5IUK - chains A and C of the 3 polymer chains in the assembly; structure by X-ray diffraction, 2.90 A resolution.

[Chain A]
Protein: Sensor histidine kinase DesK
From: Bacillus subtilis
Notes: EC 2.7.13.3; fragment: Fragment: entire cytoplasmic region
UniProt: O34757 (DESK_BACSU); residues 154-370 here = UniProt positions 154-370
Amino-acid sequence (218 residues; row label = number of the first residue in the row):
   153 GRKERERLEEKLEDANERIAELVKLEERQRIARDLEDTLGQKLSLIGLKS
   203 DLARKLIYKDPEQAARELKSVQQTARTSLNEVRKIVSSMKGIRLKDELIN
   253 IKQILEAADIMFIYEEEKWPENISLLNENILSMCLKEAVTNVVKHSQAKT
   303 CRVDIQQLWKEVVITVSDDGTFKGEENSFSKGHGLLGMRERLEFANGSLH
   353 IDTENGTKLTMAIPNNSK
Not modelled in the structure: 153-154, 330-334, 369-370
Construct notes: expression tag (153); engineered mutation Glu188 (His in O34757)
Ion coordination: Mg2+: Glu289, Asn293 (together with AMP-PCP)
Small-molecule neighbours: AMP-PCP (ACP; phosphomethylphosphonic acid adenylate ester): Glu289, Asn293, Val294, Lys296, His297, Ser298, Asp320, Thr323, Phe324, Lys325, Gly326, His335, Gly336, Leu337, Thr359

[Chain C]
Protein: Transcriptional regulatory protein DesR
From: Bacillus subtilis (strain 168)
Notes: fragment: Receiver domain
UniProt: O34723 (DESR_BACSU); numbering as in UniProt (aligned over 1-135)
Amino-acid sequence (139 residues; each row starts with the number of its first residue; numbers below 1 keep their minus sign (Gly-3 is residue -3)):
    -3 GSGSMISIFIAEDQQMLLGALGSLLNLEDDMEVVGKGTTGQDAVDFVKKR
    47 QPDVCIMDIEMPGKTGLEAAEELKDTGCKIIILTTFARPGYFQRAIKAGV
    97 KGYLLKDSPSEELANAIRSVMNGKRIYAPELMEDLYSEA
Not modelled in the structure: -3 to -1, 132-135
Construct notes: expression tag (-3 to 0)
Ion coordination: Mg2+: Asp9, Asp54, Glu56; K+: Asn22, Glu24, Met27
UniProt features mapped onto this chain:
  - modified residue: Asp54 (4-aspartylphosphate)
From the paper describing this entry:
  - Mg2+ coordination: Asp9
  - mutagenesis - F82A: decreased catalytic activity on P~DesKC
  - mutagenesis - F82A: decreased stability
  - mutagenesis - F82A, R84A: unchanged catalytic activity on DesK

[Interface between chain A and chain C]
Pairs across the interface - 9 pairs, chain A then chain C:
  Arg228(A) with Asp103(C), hydrogen bond (side chain-backbone); Pro105(C)
  Leu231(A) with Thr81(C); Asp103(C)
  Arg235(A) with Thr81(C), hydrogen bond (side chain-backbone); Phe82(C); Leu101(C); Asp103(C), salt bridge
  Arg245(A) with Pro85(C)
Interface residues without a listed pair, chain A (7 interface residues in all): Val234, Val238, Lys242
Interface residues without a listed pair, chain C (8 interface residues in all): Arg84, Ser104

[Summary]
7 residues of chain A and 8 residues of chain C are in contact, with 2 hydrogen bonds and 1 salt bridge. Polar
contacts include Arg235(A)-Asp103(C), Arg228(A)-Asp103(C) and Arg235(A)-Thr81(C). Chain A binds AMP-PCP. From
the paper: F82A of chain C reduces catalytic activity on P~DesKC; Mg2+ coordination by Asp9(C).
Here chain A is Sensor histidine kinase DesK (Bacillus subtilis) and chain C is Transcriptional regulatory
protein DesR (Bacillus subtilis (strain 168)). Entry 5IUK (Crystal structure of the DesK-DesR complex in the
phosphotransfer state with high Mg2+ (150 mM)) was determined by X-ray diffraction (same publication as 5IUJ
and 5IUM).
